3B8Y - chain A; structure by X-ray diffraction, 2.30 A resolution.

Chain A:
Name: Endo-pectate lyase
From: Erwinia chrysanthemi
Notes: EC 4.2.2.2
UniProt: O50325 (O50325_ERWCH); numbering as in UniProt (aligned over 1-344)
Chain sequence (344 residues; each row starts with the number of its first residue):
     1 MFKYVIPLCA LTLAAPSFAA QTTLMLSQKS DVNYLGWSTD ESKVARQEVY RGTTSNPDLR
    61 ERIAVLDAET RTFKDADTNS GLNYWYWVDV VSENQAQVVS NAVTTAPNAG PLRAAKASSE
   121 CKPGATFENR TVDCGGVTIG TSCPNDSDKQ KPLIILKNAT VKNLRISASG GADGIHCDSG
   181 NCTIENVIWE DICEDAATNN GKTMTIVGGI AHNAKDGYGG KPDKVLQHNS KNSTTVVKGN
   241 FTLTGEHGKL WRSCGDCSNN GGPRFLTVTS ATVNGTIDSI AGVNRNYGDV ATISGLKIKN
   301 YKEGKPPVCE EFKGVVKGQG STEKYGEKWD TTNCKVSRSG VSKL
Not modelled in the structure: 1-19, 107-117, 148-150, 216-222
Disulfides: Cys-121/Cys-134, Cys-143/Cys-193, Cys-177/Cys-182, Cys-254/Cys-257, Cys-309/Cys-334
Ligand contacts: alpha-D-galactopyranuronic acid (ADA): Asp-195, Lys-224, Gln-227, Asn-229, Lys-249, Arg-252, Cys-254, Gly-255, Asp-256, Cys-257, Ser-258, Phe-312, Lys-317, Thr-322
Reported in the primary citation:
  - catalytic residues: Lys-224
  - conformationally variable residues (order/disorder transition): Asp-148 to Gln-150, Asp-216 to Pro-222
  - mutagenesis - K224R: abolished catalytic activity
  - mutagenesis - K249R, R252K: decreased catalytic activity

Overview:
Ligands of chain A: alpha-D-galactopyranuronic acid. The paper reports the catalytic residue Lys-224; K249R
and R252K reduce catalytic activity.
Chain A is Endo-pectate lyase (Erwinia chrysanthemi); the structure, Crystal Structure of Pectate Lyase PelI
from Erwinia chrysanthemi in complex with tetragalacturonic acid, was determined by X-ray diffraction,
deposited together with 3B4N and 3B90.
